PDB entry 8FO0 | X-ray diffraction, 1.69 A resolution | chain A

Chain A:
Molecule: Pyruvate formate-lyase 1-activating enzyme
Source organism: Escherichia coli K-12
Notes: EC 1.97.1.4
UniProtKB: P0A9N4 (PFLA_ECOLI); residues 1-245 here correspond to UniProt positions 2-246 (UniProt number = residue number + 1)
Amino-acid sequence (245 residues; row label = number of the first residue in the row):
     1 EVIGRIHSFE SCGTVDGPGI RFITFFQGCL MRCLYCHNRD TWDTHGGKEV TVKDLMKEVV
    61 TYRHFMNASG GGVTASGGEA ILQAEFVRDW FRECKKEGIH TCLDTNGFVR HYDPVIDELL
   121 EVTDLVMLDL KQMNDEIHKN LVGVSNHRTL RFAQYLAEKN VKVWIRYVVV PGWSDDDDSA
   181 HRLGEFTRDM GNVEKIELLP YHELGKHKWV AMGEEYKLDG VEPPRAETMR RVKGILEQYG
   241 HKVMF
Differences from the reference sequence: engineered mutation E1 (Ser2 in P0A9N4), K53 (Glu54 in P0A9N4), E93 (Ala94 in P0A9N4), H111 (Arg112 in P0A9N4), K139 (Gln140 in P0A9N4), R151 (Glu152 in P0A9N4), Q154 (Lys155 in P0A9N4), E158 (Asn159 in P0A9N4), E222 (Lys223 in P0A9N4), R225 (Lys226 in P0A9N4), A226 (Lys227 in P0A9N4), R230 (Glu231 in P0A9N4)
Bound ions: 4Fe-4S cluster Fe: C29, C33, C36 (together with S-adenosylmethionine); K+: D104, T105, M127, D129 (together with S-adenosylmethionine)
Small-molecule neighbours:
  - S-adenosylmethionine (SAM): Y35, C36, H37, N38, S76, G77, G78, E79, D104, T105, N106, D129, K131, R166, V168, L199, P200, Y201, H202, L204
  - 4Fe-4S cluster (SF4): C29, M31, R32, C33, Y35, C36, T41, W42, G77, G78, N106, K131

In short:
Chain A binds 4Fe-4S cluster and S-adenosylmethionine. The 4Fe-4S cluster Fe site is built by C29, C33 and
C36. D104, T105, M127 and D129 coordinate K+.
Chain A is Pyruvate formate-lyase 1-activating enzyme (Escherichia coli K-12); the structure, The structure of
a crystallizable variant of E. coli pyruvate formate-lyase activating enzyme bound to a ..., was determined by
X-ray diffraction together with 8FOL and 8FSI from the same study.
